6I3M - chains D and F of the 16 polymer chains in the assembly; structure by electron microscopy, 3.93 A resolution.

Chain D:
Protein: Translation initiation factor eIF-2B subunit delta
Source organism: Saccharomyces cerevisiae S288C
UniProtKB: P12754 (EI2BD_YEAST); residues 1-651 here = UniProt positions 1-651
Chain sequence (651 residues; row label = number of the first residue in the row):
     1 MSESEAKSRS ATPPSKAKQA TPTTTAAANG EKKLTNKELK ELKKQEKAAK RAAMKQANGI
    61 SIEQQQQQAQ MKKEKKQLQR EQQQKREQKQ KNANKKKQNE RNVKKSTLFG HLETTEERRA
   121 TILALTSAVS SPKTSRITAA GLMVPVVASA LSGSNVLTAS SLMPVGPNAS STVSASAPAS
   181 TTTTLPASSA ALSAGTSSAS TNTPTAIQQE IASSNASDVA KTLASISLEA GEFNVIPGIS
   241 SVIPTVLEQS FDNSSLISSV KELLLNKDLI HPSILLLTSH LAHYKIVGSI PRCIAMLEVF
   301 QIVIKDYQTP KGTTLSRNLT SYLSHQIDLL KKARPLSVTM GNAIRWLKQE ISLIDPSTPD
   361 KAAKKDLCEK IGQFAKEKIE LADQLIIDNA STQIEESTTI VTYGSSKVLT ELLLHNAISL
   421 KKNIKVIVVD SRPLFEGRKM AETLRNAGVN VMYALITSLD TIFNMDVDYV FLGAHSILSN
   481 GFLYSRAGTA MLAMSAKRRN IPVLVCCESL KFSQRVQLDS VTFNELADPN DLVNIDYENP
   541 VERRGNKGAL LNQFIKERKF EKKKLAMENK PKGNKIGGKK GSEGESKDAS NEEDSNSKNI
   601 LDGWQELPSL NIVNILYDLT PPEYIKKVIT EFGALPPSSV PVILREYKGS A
Unresolved in the structure: 1-246, 535-597
UniProt features mapped onto this chain:
  - modified residue: S2 (N-acetylserine), S106 (Phosphoserine), T121 (Phosphothreonine)

Chain F:
Protein: Translation initiation factor eIF-2B subunit beta
Source organism: Saccharomyces cerevisiae S288C
UniProtKB: P32502 (EI2BB_YEAST); residues 1-381 here = UniProt positions 1-381
Chain sequence (381 residues; each row starts with the number of its first residue):
     1 MSSQAFTSVH PNAATSDVNV TIDTFVAKLK RRQVQGSYAI ALETLQLLMR FISAARWNHV
    61 NDLIEQIRDL GNSLEKAHPT AFSCGNVIRR ILAVLRDEVE EDTMSTTVTS TSVAEPLISS
   121 MFNLLQKPEQ PHQNRKNSSG SSSMKTKTDY RQVAIQGIKD LIDEIKNIDE GIQQIAIDLI
   181 HDHEILLTPT PDSKTVLKFL ITARERSNRT FTVLVTEGFP NNTKNAHEFA KKLAQHNIET
   241 LVVPDSAVFA LMSRVGKVII GTKAVFVNGG TISSNSGVSS VCECAREFRT PVFAVAGLYK
   301 LSPLYPFDVE KFVEFGGSQR ILPRMDPRKR LDTVNQITDY VPPENIDIYI TNVGGFNPSF
   361 IYRIAWDNYK QIDVHLDKNK A
Unresolved in the structure: 1-15, 130-141

How chain D and chain F interact:
Pairs across the interface (80; chain D residue first):
  L247(D) - E239(F)  hydrogen bond (backbone-side chain)
  E248(D) - I185(F)
  Q249(D) - L241(F)
  Y403(D) - S246(F)
  S431(D) - D245(F)
  S431(D) - S246(F)
  R432(D) - F219(F)
  R432(D) - T223(F)
  R432(D) - S246(F)
  F435(D) - F219(F)  hydrophobic
  R438(D) - R324(F)
  A441(D) - L331(F)  hydrophobic
  E442(D) - R324(F)  salt bridge
  R445(D) - K329(F)  hydrogen bond (side chain-backbone)
  R445(D) - R330(F)  hydrogen bond (side chain-backbone)
  R445(D) - L331(F)
  N446(D) - K329(F)
  V451(D) - D332(F)
  M452(D) - D332(F)
  Y453(D) - L322(F)  hydrophobic
  Y453(D) - L331(F)  hydrophobic
  Y453(D) - D332(F)  hydrogen bond (backbone-backbone)
  Y453(D) - T333(F)  hydrogen bond (backbone-side chain)
  Y453(D) - V334(F)
  A454(D) - T333(F)
  L455(D) - F219(F)  hydrophobic
  L455(D) - I321(F)  hydrophobic
  I456(D) - D245(F)
  T457(D) - F219(F)  hydrogen bond (side chain-backbone)
  T457(D) - D245(F)
  T457(D) - S276(F)
  T457(D) - D339(F)
  S458(D) - V334(F)
  S458(D) - Q336(F)
  D460(D) - S279(F)  hydrogen bond
  T461(D) - F315(F)
  T461(D) - V334(F)
  T461(D) - Q336(F)
  A487(D) - S246(F)
  G488(D) - S246(F)  hydrogen bond (backbone-backbone)
  A490(D) - F249(F)  hydrophobic
  M491(D) - D245(F)
  M491(D) - S246(F)
  M491(D) - V248(F)  hydrophobic
  M491(D) - F249(F)  hydrophobic
  M491(D) - C284(F)  hydrophobic
  M494(D) - E283(F)
  M494(D) - C284(F)  hydrophobic
  M494(D) - E287(F)
  R498(D) - E283(F)  salt bridge
  S520(D) - A250(F)
  V521(D) - A250(F)
  V521(D) - R254(F)  hydrogen bond (backbone-side chain)
  L532(D) - H227(F)
  I600(D) - T223(F)
  I600(D) - K224(F)
  I600(D) - H227(F)
  L601(D) - H227(F)
  P608(D) - A234(F)
  S609(D) - A234(F)
  S609(D) - N237(F)  hydrogen bond (side chain-backbone)
  S609(D) - I238(F)  hydrogen bond (side chain-backbone)
  S609(D) - E239(F)  hydrogen bond (side chain-backbone)
  S609(D) - T240(F)
  L610(D) - A230(F)
  L610(D) - A234(F)  hydrophobic
  L610(D) - T240(F)
  N611(D) - T240(F)  hydrogen bond (backbone-backbone)
  N611(D) - L241(F)
  N611(D) - V242(F)  hydrogen bond (backbone-backbone)
  I612(D) - V242(F)
  V613(D) - L241(F)  hydrophobic
  V613(D) - V242(F)  hydrogen bond (backbone-backbone)
  V613(D) - V243(F)  hydrophobic
  V613(D) - P244(F)
  I615(D) - A247(F)  hydrophobic
  I615(D) - L251(F)  hydrophobic
  D618(D) - A250(F)
  L619(D) - F249(F)
  Y624(D) - E287(F)  hydrogen bond
Other interface residues (no listed pair), chain D (47 interface residues in all): N464, L607, N614, P621
Other interface residues (no listed pair), chain F (51 interface residues in all): H183, T212, E217, G218, P220, E228, K231, G277, E310, Y340, N345

Overview:
47 residues of chain D face 51 of chain F across their interface; the contacts include 16 hydrogen bonds and 2
salt bridges. Polar pairs include E442(D)-R324(F), R498(D)-E283(F) and L247(D)-E239(F).
Chain D is Translation initiation factor eIF-2B subunit delta and chain F is Translation initiation factor
eIF-2B subunit beta, both from Saccharomyces cerevisiae S288C; the structure, eIF2B:eIF2 complex,
phosphorylated on eIF2 alpha serine 52, was determined by electron microscopy (same publication as 6I7T).
